7OY7 - chains A and B of the 3 polymer chains in the assembly; structure by X-ray diffraction, 1.70 A resolution.

[Chain A]
Molecule: N-glycosylase/DNA lyase
Source organism: Pyrococcus abyssi (strain GE5 / Orsay)
Notes: EC 3.2.2.-, 4.2.99.18
Reference sequence: Q9UZY0 (AGOG_PYRAB); residues 1-239 here = UniProt positions 1-239
Amino-acid sequence (242 residues; row label = number of the first residue in the row; numbers below 1 keep their minus sign (Gly-2 is residue -2)):
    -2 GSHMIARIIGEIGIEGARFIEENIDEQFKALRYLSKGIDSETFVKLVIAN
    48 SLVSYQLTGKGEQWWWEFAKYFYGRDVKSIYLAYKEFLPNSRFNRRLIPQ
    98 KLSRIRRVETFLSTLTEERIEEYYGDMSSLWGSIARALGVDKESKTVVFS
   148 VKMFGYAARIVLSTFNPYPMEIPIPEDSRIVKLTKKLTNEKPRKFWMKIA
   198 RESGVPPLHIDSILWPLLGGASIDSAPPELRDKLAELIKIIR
Construct notes: expression tag (-2 to 0)
From the paper describing this entry:
  - binding site for the 9-nt DNA strand (chain B): Gln53, Gln97, Arg101, Thr143, Ser175, Arg176
  - binding site for the 9-nt DNA strand: Arg92, Arg93, Leu94
  - contacts within the chain: Gln53-Arg93 (hydrogen bond)
  - specificity-determining residues: Arg93
  - mutagenesis - K142Q: unchanged binding to lesion-containing DNA
  - mutagenesis - R93A, K142Q: decreased catalytic activity
  - mutagenesis - R93A: decreased binding to the 9-nt DNA strand
  - catalytic residues: Asp174 (proposed by the authors, not directly observed)

[Chain B]
Molecule: 9-nt DNA strand
Sequence (9 nucleotides; numbered 1 to 9; the number before each row is that of its first residue):
     1 TTTXTTTCT
Modified / non-standard residues: PED (pentane-3,4-diol-5-phosphate) at position 4

[How chain A and chain B interact]
Contacting residue pairs - 21 pairs, chain A then chain B:
  Tyr52(A) - DT5(B)  phosphate contact
  Tyr52(A) - DT6(B)  sugar contact
  Gln53(A) - DT3(B)  base contact
  Gln53(A) - DT5(B)  hydrogen bond to the phosphate
  Arg93(A) - DT3(B)  hydrogen bond to the base
  Leu94(A) - DT5(B)  base contact
  Gln97(A) - DT6(B)  hydrogen bond to the base
  Gln97(A) - DT7(B)  hydrogen bond to the sugar
  Arg101(A) - DT6(B)  hydrogen bond to the phosphate
  Arg101(A) - DT7(B)  salt bridge to the phosphate
  Val137(A) - DT7(B)  phosphate contact
  Ser141(A) - DT6(B)  phosphate contact
  Lys142(A) - PED_4(B)  covalent bond
  Lys142(A) - DT5(B)  salt bridge to the phosphate
  Lys142(A) - DT6(B)  phosphate contact
  Thr143(A) - DT5(B)  phosphate contact
  Thr143(A) - DT6(B)  hydrogen bond to the phosphate
  Asp174(A) - PED_4(B)  sugar contact
  Ser175(A) - DT3(B)  phosphate contact
  Ser175(A) - PED_4(B)  hydrogen bond to the sugar
  Arg176(A) - PED_4(B)  hydrogen bond to the sugar
Also at the interface, not in a pair above, chain A (16 interface residues in all): Ser51, Arg104, Lys179
Also at the interface, not in a pair above, chain B (6 interface residues in all): DC8

[Overview]
The interface between chain A and chain B involves 16 residues on one side and 6 on the other; the contacts
include 1 covalent bond, 8 hydrogen bonds and 2 salt bridges. Among the polar pairs are Arg93(A)-DT3(B),
Gln97(A)-DT6(B) and Gln97(A)-DT7(B). From the paper: the catalytic residue Asp174(A); R93A and K142Q of chain
A reduce catalytic activity.
Chain A is N-glycosylase/DNA lyase (Pyrococcus abyssi (strain GE5 / Orsay)) and chain B is a 9-nt DNA strand;
the structure, Crystal structure of a trapped Pab-AGOG/double-standed DNA covalent intermediate (DNA
containing cytosine opposite to lesion), was determined by X-ray diffraction (same publication as 7OUE, 7P0W,
7P8L and 7P9Z).
